8XKN - chains P and Q of the 24 polymer chains in the assembly; structure by electron microscopy, 3.11 A resolution.

== Chain P (and Q) ==
Molecule: a protein
From: Bacillus halotolerans
Notes: chain Q of this document is another copy of the same molecule, construct and numbering; everything in this record applies to it too
Sequence (264 residues; each row starts with the number of its first residue):
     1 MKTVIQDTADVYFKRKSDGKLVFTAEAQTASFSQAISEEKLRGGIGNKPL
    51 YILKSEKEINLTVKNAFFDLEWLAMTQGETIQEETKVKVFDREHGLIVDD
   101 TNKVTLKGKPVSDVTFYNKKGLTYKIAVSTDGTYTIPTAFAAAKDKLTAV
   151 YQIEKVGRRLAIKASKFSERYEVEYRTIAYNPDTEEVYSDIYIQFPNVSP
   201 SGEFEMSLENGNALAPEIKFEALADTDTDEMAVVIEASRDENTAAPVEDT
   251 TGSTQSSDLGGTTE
Unresolved in the structure: 243-264

== Chain P / chain Q interface ==
Contacting residue pairs - 94 pairs, chain P then chain Q:
  Phe23(P) - Lys2(Q)
  Glu56(P) - Arg42(Q)
  Glu58(P) - Lys40(Q)  salt bridge
  Phe67(P) - Thr3(Q)
  Phe67(P) - Val4(Q)  hydrophobic
  Phe67(P) - Pro182(Q)  hydrophobic
  Phe68(P) - Met1(Q)
  Phe68(P) - Lys2(Q)
  Phe68(P) - Thr3(Q)  hydrogen bond (backbone-backbone)
  Phe68(P) - Ile191(Q)  hydrophobic
  Leu70(P) - Val234(Q)  hydrophobic
  Gln77(P) - Gln34(Q)  hydrogen bond
  Gln77(P) - Lys57(Q)  hydrogen bond
  Glu84(P) - Glu241(Q)
  Val87(P) - Ile235(Q)  hydrophobic
  Lys88(P) - Gln194(Q)  hydrogen bond (backbone-side chain)
  Val89(P) - Tyr192(Q)  hydrophobic
  Val89(P) - Gln194(Q)
  Phe90(P) - Leu21(Q)  hydrophobic
  Phe90(P) - Glu174(Q)
  Arg92(P) - Asp10(Q)  salt bridge
  Arg92(P) - Tyr12(Q)  hydrogen bond
  Arg92(P) - Phe23(Q)
  Tyr117(P) - Leu21(Q)  hydrogen bond (side chain-backbone)
  Tyr117(P) - Val22(Q)
  Leu122(P) - Glu83(Q)
  Lys125(P) - Asp18(Q)  hydrogen bond (side chain-backbone)
  Lys125(P) - Gly19(Q)
  Val150(P) - Leu21(Q)  hydrophobic
  Gln152(P) - Lys14(Q)
  Lys155(P) - Asp190(Q)  salt bridge
  Lys155(P) - Tyr192(Q)  hydrogen bond
  Lys155(P) - Asn242(Q)
  Val156(P) - Ala237(Q)
  Val156(P) - Glu241(Q)
  Val156(P) - Asn242(Q)  hydrogen bond (backbone-side chain)
  Gly157(P) - Ala237(Q)
  Gly157(P) - Glu241(Q)
  Arg158(P) - Met1(Q)
  Arg158(P) - Ile235(Q)
  Arg158(P) - Glu236(Q)
  Arg159(P) - Glu230(Q)  salt bridge
  Arg159(P) - Val233(Q)
  Arg159(P) - Val234(Q)
  Leu160(P) - Ala232(Q)
  Leu160(P) - Val233(Q)
  Leu160(P) - Val234(Q)  hydrogen bond (backbone-backbone)
  Ala161(P) - Ala232(Q)
  Ile162(P) - Glu230(Q)
  Ile162(P) - Met231(Q)  hydrogen bond (backbone-backbone)
  Ile162(P) - Ala232(Q)  hydrogen bond (backbone-backbone)
  Lys163(P) - Lys57(Q)  hydrogen bond (backbone-side chain)
  Lys163(P) - Thr228(Q)  hydrogen bond (side chain-backbone)
  Lys163(P) - Asp229(Q)
  Lys163(P) - Glu230(Q)
  Ala164(P) - Ala224(Q)  hydrophobic
  Ala164(P) - Asp229(Q)  hydrogen bond (backbone-backbone)
  Ala164(P) - Met231(Q)  hydrophobic
  Ser165(P) - Asp229(Q)
  Lys166(P) - Lys57(Q)  hydrogen bond (backbone-side chain)
  Phe167(P) - Ile36(Q)  hydrophobic
  Phe167(P) - Lys54(Q)
  Ser168(P) - Lys54(Q)
  Arg170(P) - Ile52(Q)
  Ser199(P) - Lys54(Q)  hydrogen bond
  Pro200(P) - Lys54(Q)
  Gly202(P) - Gln34(Q)  hydrogen bond (backbone-side chain)
  Gly202(P) - Ile36(Q)
  Glu203(P) - Gln34(Q)
  Glu203(P) - Ile36(Q)
  Glu203(P) - Glu38(Q)
  Phe204(P) - Phe32(Q)  hydrophobic
  Phe204(P) - Ser33(Q)
  Phe204(P) - Gln34(Q)  hydrogen bond (backbone-backbone)
  Glu205(P) - Phe32(Q)
  Glu205(P) - Ser33(Q)
  Met206(P) - Ser31(Q)
  Met206(P) - Phe32(Q)  hydrogen bond (backbone-backbone)
  Ser207(P) - Ser31(Q)
  Leu208(P) - Asp7(Q)
  Leu208(P) - Thr8(Q)
  Leu208(P) - Thr29(Q)
  Leu208(P) - Ala30(Q)  hydrogen bond (backbone-backbone)
  Leu208(P) - Thr177(Q)
  Glu209(P) - Thr8(Q)
  Glu209(P) - Gln28(Q)
  Glu209(P) - Thr29(Q)
  Asn210(P) - Thr8(Q)  hydrogen bond (backbone-side chain)
  Asn210(P) - Gln28(Q)
  Gly211(P) - Gln6(Q)
  Asn212(P) - Gln6(Q)
  Ala213(P) - Ile5(Q)
  Leu214(P) - Ile5(Q)  hydrogen bond (backbone-backbone)
  Glu221(P) - Lys40(Q)  salt bridge
Interface residues without a listed pair, chain P (54 interface residues in all): Asp69, Thr115, Thr123, Ser201, Leu223
Interface residues without a listed pair, chain Q (59 interface residues in all): Ala9, Lys20, Ala25, Ala35, Asn47, Ser55, Ile59, Ile193

== In short ==
Chain P and chain Q form an interface of 54 and 59 residues respectively, with 23 hydrogen bonds and 5 salt
bridges. Polar contacts include Glu58(P)-Lys40(Q), Arg92(P)-Asp10(Q) and Lys155(P)-Asp190(Q).
Both chains are a protein (Bacillus halotolerans). Entry 8XKN (Cryo-EM structure of tail tube protein) was
determined by electron microscopy together with 8K98, 8K9A, 8W56 and 8WKN from the same study.
